Entry 9JO5 (electron microscopy, 2.80 A resolution); this record covers chains C and J of the 11 polymer chains in the assembly.

# Chain C
Name: Histone H2A
From: Xenopus laevis
UniProtKB: Q6AZJ8 (Q6AZJ8_XENLA); residues 1-129 here correspond to UniProt positions 2-130 (UniProt number = residue number + 1)
Amino-acid sequence (129 residues; numbered 1 to 129; the number before each row is that of its first residue):
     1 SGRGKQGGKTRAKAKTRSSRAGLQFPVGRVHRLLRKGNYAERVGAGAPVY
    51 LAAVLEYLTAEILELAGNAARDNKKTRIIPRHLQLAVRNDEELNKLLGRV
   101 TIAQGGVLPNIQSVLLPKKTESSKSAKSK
Unresolved in the structure: 1-11, 119-129

# Chain J
Molecule: 146-nt DNA strand
From: Escherichia coli K-12
Sequence (146 nucleotides; numbered 1 to 146; the number before each row is that of its first residue):
     1 ATCGGATGTATATATCTGACACGTGCCTGGAGACTAGGGAGTAATCCCCT
    51 TGGCGGTTAAAACGCGGGGGACAGCGCGTACGTGCGTTTAAGCGGTGCTA
   101 GAGCTGTCTACGACCAATTGAGCGGCCTCGGCACCGGGATTCTCGA

# How chain C and chain J interact
Residue-residue contacts (15; chain C residue first):
  Ala12(C) with DA33(J), hydrogen bond to the phosphate
  Lys13(C) with DG32(J), phosphate contact
  Ala14(C) with DA31(J), phosphate contact; DG32(J), phosphate contact
  Lys15(C) with DA31(J), phosphate contact; DG32(J), hydrogen bond to the phosphate
  Thr16(C) with DA31(J), phosphate contact
  Arg17(C) with DA31(J), salt bridge to the phosphate
  Arg20(C) with DG32(J), salt bridge to the phosphate
  Gly28(C) with DG30(J), phosphate contact; DA31(J), phosphate contact
  Arg32(C) with DG30(J), salt bridge to the phosphate
  Arg42(C) with DG39(J), sugar contact; DA40(J), salt bridge to the phosphate
  Arg77(C) with DC20(J), sugar contact
Interface residues without a listed pair, chain C (12 interface residues in all): Arg29
Interface residues without a listed pair, chain J (9 interface residues in all): DA21, DG29

# Overview
12 residues of chain C and 9 residues of chain J are in contact, with 2 hydrogen bonds and 4 salt bridges.
Polar pairs include Ala12(C)-DA33(J), Lys15(C)-DG32(J) and Arg17(C)-DA31(J).
Chain C is Histone H2A (Xenopus laevis) and chain J is a 146-nt DNA strand (Escherichia coli K-12); the
structure, Structure of isw1-nucleosome complex in ADP-B state, was determined by electron microscopy,
deposited together with 9JNT, 9JNU, 9JNV, 9JO2, 9LIU and 9LJ2.
